PDB entry 2R92 | X-ray diffraction, 3.80 A resolution | chains A and H of the 14 polymer chains in the assembly

== Chain A ==
Name: DNA-directed RNA polymerase II subunit RPB1
Organism: Saccharomyces cerevisiae
Notes: EC 2.7.7.6
Reference sequence: P04050 (RPB1_YEAST); residues 1-1733 here = UniProt positions 1-1733
Chain sequence (1733 residues; numbered 1 to 1733; the number before each row is that of its first residue):
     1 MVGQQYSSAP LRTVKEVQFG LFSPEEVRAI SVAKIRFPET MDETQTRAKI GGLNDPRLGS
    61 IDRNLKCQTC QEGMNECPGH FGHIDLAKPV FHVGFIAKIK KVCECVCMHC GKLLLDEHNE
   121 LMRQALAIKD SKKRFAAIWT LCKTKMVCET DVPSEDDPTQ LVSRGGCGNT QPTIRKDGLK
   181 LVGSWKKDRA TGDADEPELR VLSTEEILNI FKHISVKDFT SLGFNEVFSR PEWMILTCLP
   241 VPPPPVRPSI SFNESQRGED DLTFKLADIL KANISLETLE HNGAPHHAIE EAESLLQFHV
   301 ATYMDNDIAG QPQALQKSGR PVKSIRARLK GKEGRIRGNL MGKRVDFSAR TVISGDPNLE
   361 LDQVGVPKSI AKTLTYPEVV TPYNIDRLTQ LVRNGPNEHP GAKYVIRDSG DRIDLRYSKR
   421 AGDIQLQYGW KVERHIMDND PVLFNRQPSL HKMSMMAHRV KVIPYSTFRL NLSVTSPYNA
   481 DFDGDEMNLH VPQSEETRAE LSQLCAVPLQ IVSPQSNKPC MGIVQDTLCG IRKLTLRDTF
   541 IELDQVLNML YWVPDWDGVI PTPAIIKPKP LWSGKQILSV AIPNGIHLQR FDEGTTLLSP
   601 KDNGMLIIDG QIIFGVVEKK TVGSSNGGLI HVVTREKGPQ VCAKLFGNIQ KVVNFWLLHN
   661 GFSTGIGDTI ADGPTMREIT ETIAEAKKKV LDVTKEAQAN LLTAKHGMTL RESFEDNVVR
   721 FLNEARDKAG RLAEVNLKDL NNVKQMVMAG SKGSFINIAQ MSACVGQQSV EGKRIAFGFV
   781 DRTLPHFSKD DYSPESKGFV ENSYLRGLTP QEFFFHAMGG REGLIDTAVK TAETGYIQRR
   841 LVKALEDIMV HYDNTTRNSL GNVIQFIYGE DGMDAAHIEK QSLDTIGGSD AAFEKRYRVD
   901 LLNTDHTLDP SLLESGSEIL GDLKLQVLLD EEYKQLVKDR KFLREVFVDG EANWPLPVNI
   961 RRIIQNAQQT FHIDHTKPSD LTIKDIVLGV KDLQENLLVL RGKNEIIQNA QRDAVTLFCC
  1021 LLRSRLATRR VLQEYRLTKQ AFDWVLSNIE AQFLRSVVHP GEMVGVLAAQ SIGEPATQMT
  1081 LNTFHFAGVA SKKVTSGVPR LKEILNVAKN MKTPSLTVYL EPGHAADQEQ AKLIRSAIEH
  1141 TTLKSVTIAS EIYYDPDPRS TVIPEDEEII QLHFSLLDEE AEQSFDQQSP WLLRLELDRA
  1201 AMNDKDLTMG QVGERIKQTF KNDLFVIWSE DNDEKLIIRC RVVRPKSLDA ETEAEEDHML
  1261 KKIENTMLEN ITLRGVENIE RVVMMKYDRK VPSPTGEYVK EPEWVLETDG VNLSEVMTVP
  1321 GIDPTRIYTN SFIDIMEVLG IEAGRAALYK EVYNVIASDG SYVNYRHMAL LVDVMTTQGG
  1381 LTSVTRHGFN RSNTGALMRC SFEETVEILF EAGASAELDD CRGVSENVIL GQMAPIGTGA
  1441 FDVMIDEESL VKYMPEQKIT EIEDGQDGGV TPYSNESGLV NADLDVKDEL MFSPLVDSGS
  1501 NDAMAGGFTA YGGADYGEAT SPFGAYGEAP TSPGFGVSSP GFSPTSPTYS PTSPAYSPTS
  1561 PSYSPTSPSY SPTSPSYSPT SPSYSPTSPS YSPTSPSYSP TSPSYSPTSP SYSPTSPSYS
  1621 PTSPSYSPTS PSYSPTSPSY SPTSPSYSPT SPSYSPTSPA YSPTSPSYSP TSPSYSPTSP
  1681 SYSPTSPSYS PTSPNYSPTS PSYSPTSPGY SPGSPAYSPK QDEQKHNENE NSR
Disordered / not traced: 1, 190-194, 1082-1091, 1178-1186, 1246-1253, 1456-1733
Bound ions: Zn2+ site 1: Cys-67, Cys-70, Cys-77, His-80; Zn2+ site 2: Cys-110, Cys-148, Cys-167
Curated features (UniProtKB/Swiss-Prot):
  - region: Pro-248 to Asp-260 (Lid loop), Asn-306 to Lys-323 (Rudder loop), Pro-810 to Glu-822 (Bridging helix)
  - binding site (Zn(2+)): Cys-67, Cys-70, Cys-77, His-80, Cys-107, Cys-110, Cys-148, Cys-167
  - binding site (Mg(2+)): Asp-481, Asp-483, Asp-485
  - modified residue: Thr-1471 (Phosphothreonine)
  - cross-link (Glycyl lysine isopeptide (Lys-Gly)): Lys-695 (interchain with G-Cter in ubiquitin), Lys-1246 (interchain with G-Cter in ubiquitin), Lys-1350 (interchain with G-Cter in ubiquitin)
  - natural variant: Ser-1653 to Pro-1659 (deletion: In strain: A364A)
  - mutagenesis: Lys-1246 (K1246R: Impairs ubiquitination during transcription stress)

== Chain H ==
Name: DNA-directed RNA polymerases I, II, and III subunit RPABC3
Organism: Saccharomyces cerevisiae
Notes: EC 2.7.7.6
Reference sequence: P20436 (RPAB3_YEAST); residue numbers follow UniProt; this construct covers 1-146
Chain sequence (146 residues; row label = number of the first residue in the row):
     1 MSNTLFDDIF QVSEVDPGRY NKVCRIEAAS TTQDQCKLTL DINVELFPVA AQDSLTVTIA
    61 SSLNLEDTPA NDSSATRSWR PPQAGDRSLA DDYDYVMYGT AYKFEEVSKD LIAVYYSFGG
   121 LLMRLEGNYR NLNNLKQENA YLLIRR
Disordered / not traced: 1, 66-75
Curated features (UniProtKB/Swiss-Prot):
  - region: Asp-16 to Thr-39 (Non-specific ssDNA binding)
  - modified residue: Ser-2 (N-acetylserine), Thr-68 (Phosphothreonine)

== How chain A and chain H interact ==
Residue-residue contacts (58):
  Arg-537(A) with Tyr-20(H); Arg-25(H); Asp-41(H), salt bridge; Gly-120(H), hydrogen bond (side chain-backbone); Leu-122(H)
  Asp-538(A) with Tyr-20(H); Asn-21(H); Lys-22(H), hydrogen bond (side chain-backbone)
  Phe-540(A) with Val-23(H), hydrophobic; Leu-121(H), hydrophobic
  Val-559(A) with Ser-78(H)
  Ile-560(A) with Ser-78(H); Trp-79(H), hydrogen bond (backbone-backbone)
  Thr-562(A) with Trp-79(H); Tyr-98(H)
  Pro-563(A) with Trp-79(H); Tyr-98(H)
  Ala-564(A) with Met-97(H); Tyr-98(H), hydrogen bond (backbone-backbone); Phe-118(H)
  Ile-565(A) with Asn-43(H); Leu-46(H), hydrophobic; Tyr-95(H); Val-96(H); Met-97(H), hydrophobic
  Ile-566(A) with Val-96(H), hydrogen bond (backbone-backbone); Tyr-141(H), hydrophobic
  Lys-567(A) with Asn-43(H), hydrogen bond (side chain-backbone); Leu-46(H); Phe-47(H); Asp-94(H); Tyr-95(H); Val-96(H), hydrogen bond (backbone-backbone)
  Pro-568(A) with Leu-46(H)
  Pro-570(A) with Trp-79(H), hydrophobic
  Leu-571(A) with Leu-46(H), hydrophobic
  Trp-572(A) with Trp-79(H), hydrophobic
  Ser-573(A) with Gly-119(H), hydrogen bond (side chain-backbone)
  Lys-575(A) with Gly-120(H)
  Gln-576(A) with Gly-119(H)
  Leu-597(A) with Tyr-102(H), hydrogen bond (backbone-side chain); Lys-103(H); Tyr-115(H)
  Leu-598(A) with Arg-25(H), hydrogen bond (backbone-side chain); Thr-39(H); Leu-122(H), hydrophobic; Arg-124(H)
  Ser-599(A) with Arg-25(H), hydrogen bond (backbone-side chain); Leu-122(H)
  Pro-600(A) with Arg-25(H)
  Asp-602(A) with Tyr-20(H)
  Leu-606(A) with Tyr-102(H), hydrophobic
  Ile-613(A) with Ser-117(H), hydrogen bond (backbone-side chain); Leu-122(H)
  Phe-614(A) with Leu-122(H), hydrophobic
  Asp-739(A) with Arg-19(H), salt bridge
  Asp-974(A) with Lys-136(H)
  Thr-976(A) with Lys-136(H)
Other interface residues (no listed pair), chain A (35 interface residues in all): Leu-536, Leu-543, Gly-558, Pro-561, Lys-569, His-975
Other interface residues (no listed pair), chain H (32 interface residues in all): Leu-63, Arg-77

== Overview ==
The interface between chain A and chain H involves 35 residues on one side and 32 on the other, with 12
hydrogen bonds and 2 salt bridges. Among the polar pairs are Arg-537(A)/Asp-41(H), Asp-739(A)/Arg-19(H) and
Arg-537(A)/Gly-120(H).
Here chain A is DNA-directed RNA polymerase II subunit RPB1 and chain H is DNA-directed RNA polymerases I, II,
and III subunit RPABC3, both from Saccharomyces cerevisiae. Entry 2R92 (Elongation complex of RNA polymerase
II with artificial RdRP scaffold) was determined by X-ray diffraction (same publication as 2R93).
